Entry 8P8W (electron microscopy, 8.70 A resolution (very low resolution: no residue pairs are listed; an interface is given only as per-side residue counts)); this record covers chains 3 and p of the 58 polymer chains in the assembly.

# Chain 3
Molecule: 23S ribosomal RNA
Organism: Mycoplasmoides pneumoniae M129
Sequence (2907 nucleotides; row label = number of the first residue in the row):
     1 UACAAUAAGUUACUAAGGGCUUAUGGUGGAUGCCUUGGCACUAAUAGGCG
    51 AUGAAGGACGUGUUAACCUGCGAUAAGCUUCGGGUAGGUGGUAAGAACCU
   101 CAGAUCCGGAGAUUUCCGAAUGGAGCAAUCCGGUAGUUGGAAACAGCUAU
   151 CAUUAAUUGAUGAAUAAAUAGUCAAUUAAAGCAAUACGUGGUGAAGUGAA
   201 ACAUCUCAGUAGCCACAGGAAAAGAAAACGAAUGUGAUUCCGUGUGUAGU
   251 GGCGAGCGAAAGCGGAACAGGCCAAACUUAUCAUUAGAUAGGGGUUGUAG
   301 GGCUUGCAAUGUGGACUUGAAAACGAUAGAAGAAGCUGUUGGAAAGCAGC
   351 GCGCAAAAGGGUGAUAGCCCCGUAUUUGAAAUUGUUUUCAUACCUAGCGA
   401 GAUCCCUGAGUAGCUCGGAAAACGUUAUUUUGAGUGAAUCUGCCCAGACC
   451 AUUGGGUAAGCCUAAAUACUAAUUAGUGACCGAUAGCGAAACAGUACCGU
   501 GAGGGAAAGGUGAAAAGAACCCAGAGAUGGGAGUGAAAUAGAUUCUGAAA
   551 CCAUAUGCCUACAACGUGUCAGAGCACAUUAAUGUGUGAUGGCGUGCGUU
   601 UUGAAGUAUGAGCCGGCGAGUUAUGAUAGCAAGCGUUAGUUAACCAGGAG
   651 AUGGGGAGCUGUAGCGAAAGCGAGUUUUAAAAGAGCGUUUGUUUGUUAUU
   701 AUAGACCCGAAACGGGUUGAGCUAGUCAUGAGCAGGUUGAAGGUUGAGUA
   751 ACAUCAACUGGAGGACCGAACCGACUCUCGUUGAAACGAUAGCGGAUGAC
   801 UUGUGAUUAGGGGUGAAAUUCCAAUCGAAAUCCGUGAUAGCUGGUUCUCG
   851 UCGAAAUAGCUUUAAGGCUAGCGUGAGAUCACAAAUAAGUGGAGGUAAAG
   901 CUACUGAAUGUAUGAUGGCGCCACCUAGGCGUACUGAAUACAAUUAAACU
   951 CUGAAUGCCAUUUAUUUUAUUCUCGCAGUCAGACAGUGGGGGAUAAGCUU
  1001 CAUUGUCAAGAGGGGAAGAGCCCAGAUCAUUAAAUAAGGUCCCCAAAAUA
  1051 UACUAAGUGGAAAAGGAUGUGAAAGUGCUAAAACAGCAAGGAUGUUGGCU
  1101 UAGAAGCAGCCAUCGUUUAAAGAGUGCGUAACAGCUCACUUGUCGAGUGU
  1151 UUUUGCGCCGAAGAUGUAACGGGGCUAAGUAUAUUACCGAAUUUAUGGAU
  1201 AAGAUUUAUAUCUUGUGGUAGACGAGCGUUGUAUUGGAGUUGAAGUCAAA
  1251 GCGUGAGCAUUGGUGGAUCCAAUACAAGUGAGAAUGCCGGCAUGAGUAAC
  1301 GCUUGGGAGUGAGAAUCUCCCAAACCGAUUGACUAAGGUUUCCUGGACCA
  1351 GGGUCGUCCUUCCAGGGUUAGUCUGGACCUAAGCUGAGGCUGAAAAGCGU
  1401 AGGCGAUGGACAACAGGUUAAUAUUCCUGUACUUACAGUUAGACUGAUGG
  1451 AGUGACAAAGAAGGUUUUCCACCCCCAUAAUUGGAUUUGGGGAUAAAUCA
  1501 UAAGGUGGUACAAUAGGCAAAUCCGUUGUGCAUAACAUUGAGUGAUGAUG
  1551 UCGAGUGAAUGAGUGAUCAAGUAGCGAAGGUGGUAUUAAUCAUGCUUUCA
  1601 AGAAAAGCUUCUAGGGUUAAUCUAGCUGUAACCAGUACCGAGAACGAACA
  1651 CACGUAGUCAAGGAGAGGAUCCUAAGGUUAGCGAGUGAACUAUAGCCAAG
  1701 GAACUCUGCAAAUUAACCCCGUAAGUUAGCGAGAAGGGGUGCUUAUGUAA
  1751 AAGUAAGCCGCAGUGAAGAACGAGGGGGGACUGUUUAACUAAAACACAAC
  1801 UCUAUGCCAAACCGUAAGGUGAUGUAUAUGGGGUGACACCUGCCCAGUGC
  1851 UGGAAGGUUAAAGAAGGAGGUUAGCGCAAGCGAAGCUUUUAACUGAAGCC
  1901 CCAGUGAACGGCGGCCGUAACUAUAACGGUCCUAAGGUAGCGAAAUUCCU
  1951 AGUCGGGUAAAUUCCGUCCCGCUUGAAUGGUGUAACCAUCUCUUGACUGU
  2001 CUCGGCUAUAGACUCGGUGAAAUCCAGGUACGGGUGAAGACACCCGUUAG
  2051 GCGCAACGGGACGGAAAGACCCCGUGAAGCUUUACUGUAGCUUAAUAUUG
  2101 AUCAGGACAUUAUCAUGUAGAGAAUAGGUAGGAGCAAUCGAUGCAAGUUC
  2151 GCUAGGACUUGUUGAUGCGAAAGGUGGAAUACUACCCUUGGUUGUGUGCU
  2201 GUUCUAAUUGGUAACUGUUAUCCAGUUUCAAGACAGUGUUAGGUGGGCAG
  2251 UUUGACUGGGGCGGUCGCCUCCUAAAAGGUAACGGAGGCGUACAAAGGUA
  2301 CCUUCAGUACGGUUGGAAAUCGUAUGUAGAGUGUAAUGGUGUAAGGGUGC
  2351 UUGACUGUGAGACAUACAGGUCGAACAGGUGAGAAAUCAGGUCAUAGUGA
  2401 UCCGGUGGUCCAGUAUGGAAUGGCCAUCGCUCAACGGAUAAAAGCUACUC
  2451 CGGGGAUAACAGGCUGAUACUGCCCAAGAGUUCAUAUCGACGGCAGUGUU
  2501 UGGCACCUCGAUGUCGACUCAUCUCAUCCUCGAGCUGAAGCAGGUUCGAA
  2551 GGGUUCGGCUGUUCGCCGAUUAAAGAGAUACGUGAGUUGGGUUCAAACCG
  2601 UCGUGAGACAGGUUGGUCCCUAUCUAUUGUGCCCGUAGGAAGAUUGAAGA
  2651 GUGUUGCUUCUAGUACGAGAGGACCGAAGCGAGGACACCUCUUAUGCUCC
  2701 AGUUGUAGCGCCAGCUGCACCGCUGGGUAGUAACGUGUCUAUUAGAUAAA
  2751 CGCUGAAAGCAUCUAAGUGUGAAACUAUCUCAAAGAUUAAUCUUCCCAUU
  2801 UCGCAAGAAAGUAAGAGCCGUCAAAGACGAUGACGUUGAUAGGUUACAGG
  2851 UGUAAGCAUAGUGAUAUGUUGAGCUGAGUAAUACUAAUUGCUCGAGGACU
  2901 UAUUGGA
Disordered / not traced: 1-7, 2901-2907
Modified positions: 1MG (1N-methylguanosine-5'-monophosphate) at position 783; OMG (o2'-methylguanosine-5'-monophosphate) at position 2259; 2MA (2-methyladenosine-5'-monophosphate) at position 2511
Ion coordination: Mg2+ site 1: A16, G17; Mg2+ site 2 near G196 (its only coordinating residue here); Mg2+ site 3 near U197 (its only coordinating residue here); Mg2+ site 4: A201, C202; Mg2+ site 5 near A222 (its only coordinating residue here); Mg2+ site 6 near A331 (its only coordinating residue here); Mg2+ site 7 near A333 (its only coordinating residue here); Mg2+ site 8 near A366 (its only coordinating residue here); Mg2+ site 9: U428, C445; Mg2+ site 10 near G442 (its only coordinating residue here); Mg2+ site 11: G447, A2415; Mg2+ site 12 near A458 (its only coordinating residue here); 133 more Mg2+ sites not listed; 1 more K+ sites not listed
Residues lining bound ligands: chloramphenicol (CLM): G2068, A2069, A2459, C2460, 2MA_2511, U2512, G2513, U2514, U2593

# Chain p
Molecule: 50S ribosomal protein L20
Organism: Mycoplasmoides pneumoniae M129
Reference sequence: P78023 (RL20_MYCPN); residue numbers follow UniProt; this construct covers 1-127
Amino-acid sequence (127 residues; numbered 1 to 127; the number before each row is that of its first residue):
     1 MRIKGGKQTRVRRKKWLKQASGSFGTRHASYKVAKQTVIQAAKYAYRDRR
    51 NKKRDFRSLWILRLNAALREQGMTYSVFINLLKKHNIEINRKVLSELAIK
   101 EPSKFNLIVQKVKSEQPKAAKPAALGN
Disordered / not traced: 119-127

# Interface between chain 3 and chain p
At this resolution (9 A) residue pairs are not listed: 76 residues of chain 3 and 63 of chain p lie at the interface.

# In short
76 residues of chain 3 face 63 of chain p across their interface. Bound to chain 3: chloramphenicol. The Mg2+
site 1 is built by A16(3) and G17(3). The Mg2+ site 4 is built by A201(3) and C202(3).
Chain 3 is 23S ribosomal RNA and chain p is 50S ribosomal protein L20, both from Mycoplasmoides pneumoniae
M129; the structure, Mycoplasma pneumoniae di-ribosome in chloramphenicol-treated cells (following 70S), was
determined by electron microscopy, deposited together with 8P6P, 8P7X, 8P7Y, 8P8B and 8P8V.
